4KLX - chain A; structure by X-ray diffraction, 1.23 A resolution.

== Chain A ==
Name: Dihydrofolate reductase
Organism: Mycobacterium tuberculosis
Notes: EC 1.5.1.3
UniProtKB: P0A546 (DYR_MYCTU); residue numbers follow UniProt; this construct covers 1-159
Sequence (179 residues; each row starts with the number of its first residue; numbers below 1 keep their minus sign (Met-19 is residue -19)):
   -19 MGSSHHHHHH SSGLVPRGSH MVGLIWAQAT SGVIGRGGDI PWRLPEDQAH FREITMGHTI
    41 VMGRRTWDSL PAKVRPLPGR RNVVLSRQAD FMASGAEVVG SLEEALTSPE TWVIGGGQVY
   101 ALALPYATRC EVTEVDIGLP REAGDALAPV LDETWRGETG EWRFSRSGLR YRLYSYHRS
Not modelled in the structure: -19 to -2
Sequence notes: expression tag (-19 to 0)
Ligand contacts: 2'-monophosphoadenosine-5'-diphosphate (ATR): Gly43, Arg44, Arg45, Thr46, Leu65, Ser66, Arg67, Gln68, Gly80, Gly95, Gly96, Gly97, Gln98, Val99, Leu102

== In short ==
Bound to chain A: 2'-monophosphoadenosine-5'-diphosphate.
Chain A is Dihydrofolate reductase (Mycobacterium tuberculosis); the structure, Crystal structure of
dihydrofolate reductase from Mycobacterium tuberculosis in an open conformation, was determined by X-ray
diffraction together with 4KL9, 4KM0, 4KM2 and 4KNE from the same study.
